Entry 7L89 (electron microscopy, 3.80 A resolution); this record covers chains F and B of the 8 polymer chains in the assembly.

[Chain F]
Protein: BG505 SOSIP MD39 - gp41
Organism: Human immunodeficiency virus 1
Sequence (146 residues; numbered 519 to 664; the number before each row is that of its first residue):
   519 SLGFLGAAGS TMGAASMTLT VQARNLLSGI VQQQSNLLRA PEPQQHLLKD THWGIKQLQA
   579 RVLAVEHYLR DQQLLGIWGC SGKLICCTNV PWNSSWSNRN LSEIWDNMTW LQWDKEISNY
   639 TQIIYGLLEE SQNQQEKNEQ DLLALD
Unresolved in the structure: 547-568
Disulfide bonds: Cys598-Cys604
Covalently attached groups: N-acetylglucosamine (NAG) linked to Asn611, Asn637

[Chain B]
Protein: BG505 SOSIP MD39 - gp120
Organism: Human immunodeficiency virus 1
Sequence (498 residues; row label = number of the first residue in the row; note: 14 numbers in that range are skipped by the numbering (no residue carries them; nothing is unmodelled there); a row labelled like 185A-185K holds insertion residues (185A, then the next letters in order)):
     4 MGILPSPGMP ALLSLVSLLM GCVAETGAEN LWVTVYYGVP VWKDAETTLF CASDAKAYET
    64 KKHNVWATHC CVPTDPNPQE IHLENVTEEF NMWKNNMVEQ MHEDIISLWD QSLKPCVKLT
   124 PLCVTLQCTN VTNNITDD
   150 MRGELKNCSF NMTTELRDKK QKVYSLFYRL DVVQIN
185A-185K ENQGNRSNNSN
   189 KEYRLINCNT SAITQACPKV SFEPIPIHYC APAGFAILKC KDKKFNGTGP CPSVSTVQCT
   249 HGIKPVVSTQ LLLNGSLAEE EVIIRSENIT NNAKNILVQL NTPVQINCTR PNNNTVKSIR
   309 I
   312 GPGQWFYYTG DI
  323A I
   324 GDIRQAHCNV SKATWNETLG KVVKQLRKHF GNNTIIRFAQ SSGGDLEVTT HSFNCGGEFF
   384 YCNTSGLFNS TWIS
   399 NTSVQGSNST GSNDSITLPC RIKQIINMWQ RIGQAMYAPP IQGVIRCVSN ITGLILTRDG
   459 GSTNSTTETF RPGGGDMRDN WRSELYKYKV VKIEPLGVAP TRCKR
Unresolved in the structure: 4-32, 58-65, 185A-185K, 399-409, 459-462
Disulfide bonds: Cys54-Cys74, Cys119-Cys205, Cys126-Cys196, Cys131-Cys157, Cys218-Cys247, Cys228-Cys239, Cys296-Cys331, Cys378-Cys445, Cys385-Cys418
Covalently attached groups: N-acetylglucosamine (NAG) linked to Asn88, Asn133, Asn137, Asn156, Asn160, Asn197, Asn234, Asn262, Asn276, Asn295, Asn301, Asn332, Asn386, Asn392, Asn448

[Chain F / chain B interface]
Residue-residue contacts - 9 pairs, chain F then chain B:
  Gln658(F) - Thr37(B)
  Gln658(F) - Tyr39(B)  hydrogen bond
  Gln658(F) - Cys501(B)
  Leu661(F) - Cys501(B)
  Leu661(F) - Lys502(B)
  Leu661(F) - Arg503(B)
  Ala662(F) - Arg500(B)
  Ala662(F) - Cys501(B)  hydrophobic
  Asp664(F) - Arg503(B)  salt bridge
Other interface residues (no listed pair), chain F (5 interface residues in all): Leu663
Other interface residues (no listed pair), chain B (7 interface residues in all): Thr499

[Overview]
5 residues of chain F and 7 residues of chain B are in contact; the contacts include 1 hydrogen bond and 1
salt bridge. Polar contacts include Asp664(F)-Arg503(B) and Gln658(F)-Tyr39(B). N-acetylglucosamine is
covalently linked to Asn611(F) and Asn637(F).
Here chain F is BG505 SOSIP MD39 - gp41 and chain B is BG505 SOSIP MD39 - gp120, both from Human
immunodeficiency virus 1. Entry 7L89 (BG505 SOSIP MD39 in complex with the polyclonal Fab pAbC-4 from animal
Rh.32034 (Wk26 time point)) was determined by electron microscopy together with 7L7T, 7L7U, 7L85, 7L86, 7L87,
7L88 and 15 further entries from the same study.
